8PPQ - chains A and c of the 6 polymer chains in the assembly; structure by electron microscopy, 3.90 A resolution.

# Chain A
Name: Envelope protein E
From: Tick-borne encephalitis virus
UniProtKB: P14336 (POLG_TBEVW); residues 1-496 here correspond to UniProt positions 281-776 (UniProt number = residue number + 280)
Chain sequence (496 residues; row label = number of the first residue in the row):
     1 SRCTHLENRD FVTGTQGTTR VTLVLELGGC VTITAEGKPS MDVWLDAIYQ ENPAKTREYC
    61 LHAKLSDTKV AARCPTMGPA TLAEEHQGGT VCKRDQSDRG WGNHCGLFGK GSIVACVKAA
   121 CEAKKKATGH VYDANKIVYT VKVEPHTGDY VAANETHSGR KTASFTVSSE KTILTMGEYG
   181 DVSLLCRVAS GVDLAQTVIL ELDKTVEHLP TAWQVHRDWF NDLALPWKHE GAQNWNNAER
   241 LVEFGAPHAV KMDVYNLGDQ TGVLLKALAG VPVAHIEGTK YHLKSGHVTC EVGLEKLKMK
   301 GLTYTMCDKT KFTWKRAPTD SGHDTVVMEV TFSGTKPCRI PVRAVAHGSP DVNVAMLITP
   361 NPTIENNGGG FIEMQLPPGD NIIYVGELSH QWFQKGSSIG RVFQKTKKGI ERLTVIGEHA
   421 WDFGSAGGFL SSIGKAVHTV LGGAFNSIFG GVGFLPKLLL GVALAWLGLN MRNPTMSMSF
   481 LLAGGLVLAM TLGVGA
Sequence notes: variant V167 (Ile447 in P14336)
UniProt features mapped onto this chain:
  - region: D98 to G111 (Fusion peptide)
  - site: A496 (Cleavage)
  - glycosylation: N154 (N-linked (GlcNAc...) asparagine)
Disulfides: C3-C30, C60-C121, C74-C105, C92-C116, C186-C290, C307-C338
Covalently attached groups: N-acetylglucosamine (NAG) linked to N154

# Chain c
Name: Protein prM
From: Tick-borne encephalitis virus
UniProtKB: P14336 (POLG_TBEVW); residues 1-163 here correspond to UniProt positions 118-280 (UniProt number = residue number + 117)
Chain sequence (163 residues; row label = number of the first residue in the row):
     1 TVRKERDGST VIRAEGKDAA TQVRVENGTC VILATDMGSW CDDSLSYECV TIDQGEEPVD
    61 VDCFCRNVDG VYLEYGRCGK QEGSRTRRSV LIPSHAQGEL TGRGHKWLEG DSLRTHLTRV
   121 EGWVWKNKLL ALAMVTVVWL TLESVVTRVA VLVVLLCLAP VYA
Disordered / not traced: 83-84, 96-111, 163
UniProt features mapped onto this chain:
  - site (Cleavage): R88, S89, A163
  - glycosylation: N27 (N-linked (GlcNAc...) asparagine)
Disulfides: C30-C65, C49-C63
From the paper describing this entry:
  - post-translational modification sites: R88 (citing earlier work)

# Interface between chain A and chain c
Residue-residue contacts (7; chain A residue first):
  M77(A) - T35(c)  hydrogen bond
  W101(A) - E57(c)
  G106(A) - D60(c)
  G106(A) - V61(c)
  L107(A) - D60(c)
  L107(A) - D62(c)
  F108(A) - D60(c)  hydrogen bond (backbone-side chain)
Also at the interface, not in a pair above, chain A (6 interface residues in all): T76
Also at the interface, not in a pair above, chain c (8 interface residues in all): D36, P58, V59

# Summary
6 residues of chain A and 8 residues of chain c are in contact; the contacts include 2 hydrogen bonds. Polar
pairs include M77(A)-T35(c) and F108(A)-D60(c). Covalently linked N-acetylglucosamine: at N154(A). From the
paper: a modification site at R88(c).
Chain A is Envelope protein E and chain c is Protein prM, both from Tick-borne encephalitis virus; the
structure, Tick-borne encephalitis virus Kuutsalo-14 prM3E3 trimer, was determined by electron microscopy,
deposited together with 8PUV.
